2L8J - chains A and B; structure by solution NMR.

Chain A:
Protein: Gamma-aminobutyric acid receptor-associated protein-like 1
From: Homo sapiens
Reference sequence: Q9H0R8 (GBRL1_HUMAN); residue numbers follow UniProt; this construct covers 2-115
Sequence (119 residues; numbered -3 to 115; the number before each row is that of its first residue; numbers below 1 keep their minus sign (Gly-3 is residue -3)):
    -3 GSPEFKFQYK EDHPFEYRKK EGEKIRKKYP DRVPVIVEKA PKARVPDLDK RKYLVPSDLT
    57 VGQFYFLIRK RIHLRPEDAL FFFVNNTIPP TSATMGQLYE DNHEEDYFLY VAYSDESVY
Sequence notes: expression tag (-3 to 1)
Curated features (UniProtKB/Swiss-Prot):
  - site: Tyr115 (Microbial infection: Cleavage)
  - mutagenesis: His9 (H9A: Abolished interaction with ATG4B), Arg28 (R28A: Does not affect interaction with ATG4B), Arg47 (R47A: Abolished interaction with ATG4B), Arg67 (R67A: Abolished interaction with ATG4B)

Chain B:
Protein: NBR1-LIR peptide
From: Homo sapiens
Reference sequence: Q14596 (NBR1_HUMAN); residue numbers follow UniProt; this construct covers 726-738
Sequence (18 residues; each row starts with the number of its first residue):
   722 GAMGSASSED YIIILPES
Sequence notes: expression tag (722-725, 739)
Curated features (UniProtKB/Swiss-Prot):
  - region: Ala727 to Glu738 (ATG8 family protein-binding)
  - mutagenesis: Tyr732 (Y732A: Loss of interaction ATG8 family proteins)
What the authors report for this chain:
  - mutagenesis - S728E/S729E, S729E, Y732F: unchanged binding to Gamma-aminobutyric acid receptor-associated protein-like 1 (chain A)

How chain A and chain B interact:
Pairs across the interface - 18 pairs, chain A then chain B:
  Glu12(A) - Gly722(B)
  Lys16(A) - Gly722(B)
  Glu17(A) - Glu730(B)
  Glu17(A) - Tyr732(B)
  Ile21(A) - Tyr732(B)
  Tyr25(A) - Ile734(B)
  Arg28(A) - Leu736(B)
  Lys48(A) - Asp731(B)
  Lys48(A) - Tyr732(B)
  Lys48(A) - Ile733(B)
  Tyr49(A) - Ile733(B)
  Tyr49(A) - Ile735(B)
  Leu50(A) - Ile733(B)
  Leu50(A) - Ile734(B)
  Leu50(A) - Ile735(B)
  Val51(A) - Ile735(B)
  Pro52(A) - Leu736(B)
  Phe104(A) - Tyr732(B)
Also at the interface, not in a pair above, chain A (16 interface residues in all): Tyr13, Lys20, Lys24, Pro30
Also at the interface, not in a pair above, chain B (10 interface residues in all): Met724, Ser729
Interface features reported in the paper:
  - specific contacts: Glu17(A)-Tyr732(B), Ile21(A)-Tyr732(B), Pro30(A)-Tyr732(B), Tyr49(A)-Ile735(B), Leu50(A)-Tyr732(B), Leu50(A)-Ile735(B), Val51(A)-Ile735(B), Pro52(A)-Ile735(B), Pro52(A)-Leu736(B)
  - interface residues, chain A: Lys16(A), Lys20(A), Lys24(A)
  - interface residues, chain B: Glu730(B), Asp731(B), Tyr732(B), Ile733(B), Ile734(B), Ile735(B), Leu736(B)
  - hot spots on chain B (mutagenesis) - Y732W: increased binding to Gamma-aminobutyric acid receptor-associated protein-like 1 (chain A)

In short:
The interface between chain A and chain B involves 16 residues on one side and 10 on the other. The authors
report contacts between Glu17(A) and Tyr732(B), Ile21(A) and Tyr732(B) and Pro30(A) and Tyr732(B) among
others. The paper reports that Y732W of chain B increases binding to Gamma-aminobutyric acid
receptor-associated protein-like 1 (chain A); interface residues Lys16(A), Lys20(A) and Glu730(B) among
others; 4 substitutions were tested in all.
Chain A is Gamma-aminobutyric acid receptor-associated protein-like 1 and chain B is NBR1-LIR peptide, both
from Homo sapiens; the structure, GABARAPL-1 NBR1-LIR complex structure, was determined by solution NMR.
